PDB entry 9GV6 | X-ray diffraction, 2.77 A resolution | chains A and C of the 5 polymer chains in the assembly

== Chain A ==
Protein: MHC class I antigen
Organism: Homo sapiens
UniProtKB: A0A5B8RNS7 (A0A5B8RNS7_HUMAN); residues 1-276 here correspond to UniProt positions 25-300 (UniProt number = residue number + 24)
Chain sequence (276 residues; numbered 1 to 276; the number before each row is that of its first residue):
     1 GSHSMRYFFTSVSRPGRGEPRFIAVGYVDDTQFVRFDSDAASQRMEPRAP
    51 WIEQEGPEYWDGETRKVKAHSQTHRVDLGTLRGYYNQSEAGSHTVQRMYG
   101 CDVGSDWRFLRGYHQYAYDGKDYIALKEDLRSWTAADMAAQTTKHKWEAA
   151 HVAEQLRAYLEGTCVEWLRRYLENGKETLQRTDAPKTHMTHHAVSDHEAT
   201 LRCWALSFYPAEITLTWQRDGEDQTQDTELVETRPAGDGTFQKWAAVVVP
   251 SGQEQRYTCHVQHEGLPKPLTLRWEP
Disulfide bonds: C101-C164, C203-C259

== Chain C ==
Protein: Peptide
Chain sequence (9 residues; numbered 1 to 9; the number before each row is that of its first residue):
     1 SLSNRLYYL

== How chain A and chain C interact ==
Contacting residue pairs (41; chain A residue first):
  Y7(A) - S1(C)  hydrogen bond (side chain-backbone)
  Y7(A) - L2(C)
  F9(A) - L2(C)  hydrophobic
  M45(A) - L2(C)  hydrophobic
  E63(A) - S1(C)  hydrogen bond
  E63(A) - L2(C)  hydrogen bond (side chain-backbone)
  K66(A) - S1(C)  hydrogen bond
  K66(A) - L2(C)
  K66(A) - S3(C)
  V67(A) - L2(C)  hydrophobic
  A69(A) - L6(C)  hydrophobic
  H70(A) - S3(C)
  H70(A) - L6(C)
  Q72(A) - Y8(C)  hydrogen bond
  T73(A) - L6(C)
  T73(A) - Y7(C)
  T73(A) - Y8(C)
  V76(A) - Y8(C)  hydrophobic
  D77(A) - Y8(C)
  D77(A) - L9(C)  hydrogen bond (side chain-backbone)
  T80(A) - L9(C)
  L81(A) - L9(C)  hydrophobic
  Y84(A) - L9(C)  hydrogen bond (side chain-backbone)
  R97(A) - L6(C)
  Y99(A) - L2(C)
  Y99(A) - S3(C)  hydrogen bond (side chain-backbone)
  Y116(A) - L9(C)  hydrophobic
  T143(A) - L9(C)
  K146(A) - Y8(C)
  K146(A) - L9(C)  hydrogen bond (side chain-backbone)
  W147(A) - Y7(C)
  W147(A) - Y8(C)  hydrogen bond (side chain-backbone)
  W147(A) - L9(C)  hydrophobic
  V152(A) - Y7(C)  hydrophobic
  Q155(A) - R5(C)  hydrogen bond
  Q155(A) - Y7(C)  hydrogen bond
  Y159(A) - S1(C)  hydrogen bond (side chain-backbone)
  Y159(A) - L2(C)
  Y159(A) - S3(C)
  W167(A) - S1(C)
  Y171(A) - S1(C)  hydrogen bond (side chain-backbone)
Also at the interface, not in a pair above, chain A (29 interface residues in all): M5, Y123, L156
Also at the interface, not in a pair above, chain C (9 interface residues in all): N4

== Overview ==
29 residues of chain A and 9 residues of chain C are in contact; the contacts include 14 hydrogen bonds. Among
the polar pairs are Y7(A)-S1(C), E63(A)-S1(C) and E63(A)-L2(C).
Here chain A is MHC class I antigen (Homo sapiens) and chain C is Peptide. Entry 9GV6 (Structure of TCR in
complex with peptide-HLA) was determined by X-ray diffraction, deposited together with 9GV7.
